Entry 8F5Q (X-ray diffraction, 1.90 A resolution); this record covers chains E and F of the 6 polymer chains in the assembly.

[Chain E]
Protein: Proliferating cell nuclear antigen
Source organism: Homo sapiens
UniProt: P12004 (PCNA_HUMAN); residues 1-259 here = UniProt positions 1-259
Chain sequence (259 residues; numbered 1 to 259; the number before each row is that of its first residue):
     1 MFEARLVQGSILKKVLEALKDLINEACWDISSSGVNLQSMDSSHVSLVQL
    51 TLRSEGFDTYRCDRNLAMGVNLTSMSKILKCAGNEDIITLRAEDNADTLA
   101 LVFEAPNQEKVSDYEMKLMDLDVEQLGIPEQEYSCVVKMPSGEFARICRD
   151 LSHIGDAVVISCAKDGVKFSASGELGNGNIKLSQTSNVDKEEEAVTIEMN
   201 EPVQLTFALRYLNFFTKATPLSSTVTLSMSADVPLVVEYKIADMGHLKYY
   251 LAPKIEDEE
Not modelled in the structure: 93-95, 123-125, 185-193, 256-259
Disulfides: Cys135-Cys162
UniProt features mapped onto this chain:
  - DNA-binding region: Arg61 to Lys80
  - modified residue: Lys14 (N6-acetyllysine), Lys77 (N6-acetyllysine), Lys80 (N6-acetyllysine), Tyr211 (Phosphotyrosine), Lys248 (N6-acetyllysine)
  - cross-link (Glycyl lysine isopeptide (Lys-Gly)): Lys164 (interchain with G-Cter in SUMO2), Lys254 (interchain with G-Cter in SUMO2)
  - natural variant: Ser228 (S228I: In ATLD2)
  - mutagenesis: Lys13 (K13R: Inhibits acetylation, recruitment to DNA damage sites, inducible ubiquitination and protein degradation, DNA replication and repair synthesis efficiencies, but homotrimer formation, nuclear ...), Lys14 (K14R: Inhibits acetylation, recruitment to DNA damage sites, inducible ubiquitination and protein degradation, DNA replication and repair synthesis efficiencies, but homotrimer formation, nuclear ...), Lys20 (K20R: Inhibits acetylation, recruitment to DNA damage sites, inducible ubiquitination and protein degradation, DNA replication and repair synthesis efficiencies, but homotrimer formation, nuclear ...), Met40 (M40A: Complete loss of interaction with UHRF2), Ser43 to Val45 (No effect on POLD3-binding. Impairs binding to ALKBH2), Lys77 (K77A: Inhibits recruitment to DNA damage sites, but nuclear localization is similar as the wild-type; in association with A-80 ...), Lys80 (K80A: Inhibits recruitment to DNA damage sites, but nuclear localization is similar as the wild-type; in association with A-77 ...), Gln125 to Ile128 (Strong decrease in POLD3-binding. Impairs binding to ALKBH2), Ile128 (I128A: Complete loss of interaction with UHRF2), Lys164 (K164R: Abolishes ubiquitination. No effect on interaction with SHPRH), Val188 to Lys190 (No effect on POLD3-binding. No effect on ALKBH2-binding), Tyr211 (Y211F: Alters chromatin-associated PCNA stability and its function in DNA replication and repair), 3 further mutagenesis entries in UniProt
What the authors report for this chain:
  - binding site for F-box DNA helicase 1: Met40 to Gln49
  - binding site for F-box DNA helicase 1 (chain F): Leu121 to Tyr133

[Chain F]
Protein: F-box DNA helicase 1
Notes: EC 3.6.4.12; fragment: PIP box
UniProt: Q8NFZ0 (FBH1_HUMAN); residues 56-64 here = UniProt positions 56-64
Chain sequence (9 residues; row label = number of the first residue in the row):
    56 SQRCIPEFF
UniProt features mapped onto this chain:
  - motif: Gln57 to Phe64 (PIP-box)
  - mutagenesis: Ser56 (S56A: No effect; when associated with A-583), Ile60 to Phe64 (In PIPdeg3A; reduced ubiquitination), Phe63 to Phe64 (Impaired localization to DNA damage sites in response to UV irradiation)
What the authors report for this chain:
  - disease-associated variants - Q57E (citing earlier work)

[How chain E and chain F interact]
Residue-residue contacts - 33 pairs, chain E then chain F:
  Met40(E) with Ile60(F), hydrophobic; Pro61(F)
  His44(E) with Cys59(F); Ile60(F), hydrogen bond (backbone-backbone); Pro61(F)
  Val45(E) with Gln57(F); Arg58(F); Ile60(F)
  Ser46(E) with Ile60(F)
  Leu126(E) with Ile60(F), hydrophobic; Phe64(F), hydrophobic
  Gly127(E) with Phe64(F)
  Ile128(E) with Phe64(F), hydrophobic
  Pro129(E) with Phe64(F)
  Ala208(E) with Gln57(F)
  Asp232(E) with Phe63(F)
  Val233(E) with Phe63(F), hydrophobic
  Pro234(E) with Ile60(F), hydrophobic; Phe63(F); Phe64(F), hydrophobic
  Tyr250(E) with Ile60(F), hydrophobic; Phe64(F), hydrophobic
  Ala252(E) with Gln57(F), hydrogen bond (backbone-side chain); Arg58(F); Cys59(F); Ile60(F)
  Pro253(E) with Gln57(F), hydrogen bond (backbone-side chain); Arg58(F), hydrogen bond (backbone-backbone); Phe63(F)
  Lys254(E) with Ser56(F), hydrogen bond; Gln57(F)
  Ile255(E) with Ser56(F), hydrogen bond (backbone-backbone); Arg58(F)
Other interface residues (no listed pair), chain E (20 interface residues in all): Ser43, Leu47, Leu251

[In short]
The interface between chain E and chain F involves 20 residues on one side and 8 on the other, with 6 hydrogen
bonds. Among the polar pairs are Ala252(E)-Gln57(F), Pro253(E)-Gln57(F) and Lys254(E)-Ser56(F). The paper
reports a binding site for F-box DNA helicase 1 at Met40(E); a binding site for F-box DNA helicase 1 (chain F)
at Leu121(E).
Chain E is Proliferating cell nuclear antigen (Homo sapiens) and chain F is F-box DNA helicase 1; the
structure, Crystal structure of human PCNA in complex with the PIP box of FBH1, was determined by X-ray
diffraction.
